3L0Y - chain A; structure by X-ray diffraction, 2.30 A resolution.

# Chain A
Protein: Carboxy-terminal domain RNA polymerase II polypeptide A small phosphatase 1
Organism: Homo sapiens
Notes: EC 3.1.3.16
UniProt: Q9GZU7 (CTDS1_HUMAN); residues 77-256 here = UniProt positions 77-256
Amino-acid sequence (184 residues; each row starts with the number of its first residue):
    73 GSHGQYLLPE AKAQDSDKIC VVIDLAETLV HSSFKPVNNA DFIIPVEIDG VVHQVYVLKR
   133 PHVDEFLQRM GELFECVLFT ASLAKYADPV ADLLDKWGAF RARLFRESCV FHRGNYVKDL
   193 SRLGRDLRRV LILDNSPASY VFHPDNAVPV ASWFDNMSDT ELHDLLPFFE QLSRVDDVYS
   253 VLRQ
Not modelled in the structure: 73-76, 256
Construct notes: expression tag (73-76); engineered mutation Ala-98 (Asp in Q9GZU7)
Metal / ion sites: Mg2+: Asp-96, Ala-98, Asn-207
UniProt features mapped onto this chain:
  - active site: Asp-96 (4-aspartylphosphate intermediate)
  - binding site (Mg(2+)): Asp-96, Asn-207
  - site (Transition state stabilizer): Thr-152, Lys-190
  - mutagenesis: Asp-96 (D96E: No effect. Completely abolishes phosphatase activity; when associated with N-98)
Reported in the primary citation:
  - mutagenesis - D206N: decreased stability
  - mutagenesis - D206A: decreased catalytic activity on 20 mM MgCl2
  - mutagenesis - D206A: decreased catalytic activity on 50 mM
  - mutagenesis - D206A (100-fold): decreased binding to Mg2+
  - Mg2+ coordination through a water molecule: Asp-206
  - catalytic residues: Asp-206
  - contacts within the chain: Lys-190/Asp-206 (salt bridge)
  - conformationally variable residues (side-chain flip): Tyr-158
  - Mg2+ coordination: Asn-207
  - mutagenesis - E99A, E99Q: decreased catalytic activity

# In short
Asp-96, Ala-98 and Asn-207 form the Mg2+ site. Curated annotation (UniProt) lists active-site residue Asp-96,
Mg2+-binding residues Asp-96 and Asn-207 and one mutagenesis site. The paper reports the catalytic residue
Asp-206; E99A and E99Q reduce catalytic activity; 4 substitutions were tested in all.
Chain A is Carboxy-terminal domain RNA polymerase II polypeptide A small phosphatase 1 (Homo sapiens); the
structure, Crystal structure OF SCP1 phosphatase D98A mutant, was determined by X-ray diffraction, deposited
together with 3L0B and 3L0C.
